Entry 8JMK (X-ray diffraction, 2.70 A resolution); this record covers chains C and F of the 6 polymer chains in the assembly.

Chain C:
Protein: SpoOJ regulator (Soj)
From: Helicobacter pylori 26695
UniProt: O25759 (O25759_HELPY); numbering as in UniProt (aligned over 1-264)
Amino-acid sequence (264 residues; each row starts with the number of its first residue):
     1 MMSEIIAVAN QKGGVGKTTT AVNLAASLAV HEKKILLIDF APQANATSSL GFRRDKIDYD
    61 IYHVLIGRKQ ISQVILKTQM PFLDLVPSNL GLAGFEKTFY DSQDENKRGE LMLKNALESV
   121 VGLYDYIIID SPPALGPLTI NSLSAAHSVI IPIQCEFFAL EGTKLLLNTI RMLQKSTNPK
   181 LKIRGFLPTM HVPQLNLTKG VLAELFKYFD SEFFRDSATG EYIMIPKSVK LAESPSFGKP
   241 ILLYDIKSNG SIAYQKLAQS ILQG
Construct notes: engineered mutation Ala-41 (Asp in O25759)
Bound ions: Mg2+: Thr-18 (together with ATP)
Ligand contacts:
  - ATP (adenosine-5'-triphosphate), molecule 1: Lys-12, Gly-13, Gly-14, Val-15, Gly-16, Lys-17, Thr-18, Thr-19, Gln-43, Asn-45, Pro-133, Met-190, Ile-225, Pro-226, Lys-227, Ser-228, Val-229, Leu-231, Ala-232
  - ATP, molecule 2: Lys-12, Gly-13, Gln-154, Glu-156, Phe-158
Reported in the primary citation:
  - binding site for the 24-nt DNA strand: Lys-199, Lys-227
  - binding site for ATP: Lys-227

Chain F:
Molecule: 24-nt DNA strand
Sequence (24 nucleotides; numbered 1 to 24; the number before each row is that of its first residue):
     1 AGGGTGTTCC ACGTGAAACA GGGA

How chain C and chain F interact:
Pairs across the interface (5):
  Gln-194(C) / DC10(F)  sugar contact
  Lys-227(C) / DC12(F)  salt bridge to the phosphate
  Ser-228(C) / DC12(F)  phosphate contact
  Val-229(C) / DC12(F)  hydrogen bond to the phosphate
  Lys-230(C) / DG13(F)  salt bridge to the phosphate
Interface residues without a listed pair, chain C (7 interface residues in all): Glu-233, Asn-249
Interface residues without a listed pair, chain F (4 interface residues in all): DA11

In short:
7 residues of chain C face 4 of chain F across their interface; the contacts include 1 hydrogen bond and 2
salt bridges. Among the polar pairs are Val-229(C)/DC12(F), Lys-227(C)/DC12(F) and Lys-230(C)/DG13(F). From
the paper: a binding site for the 24-nt DNA strand at Lys-199(C) and Lys-227(C); a binding site for ATP at
Lys-227(C).
Here chain C is SpoOJ regulator (Soj) (Helicobacter pylori 26695) and chain F is a 24-nt DNA strand. Entry
8JMK (Structure of Helicobacter pylori Soj mutant, D41A bound to DNA) was determined by X-ray diffraction
together with 8JMJ and 8JML from the same study.
